PDB entry 2AJB | X-ray diffraction, 2.75 A resolution | chains A and B

== Chain A (and B) ==
Name: Dipeptidyl peptidase 4
Organism: Sus scrofa
Notes: EC 3.4.14.5; fragment: Extracellular domain; chain B of this document is another copy of the same molecule, construct and numbering; everything in this record applies to it too
Reference sequence: P22411 (DPP4_PIG); residue numbers follow UniProt; this construct covers 39-766
Amino-acid sequence (728 residues; numbered 39 to 766; the number before each row is that of its first residue):
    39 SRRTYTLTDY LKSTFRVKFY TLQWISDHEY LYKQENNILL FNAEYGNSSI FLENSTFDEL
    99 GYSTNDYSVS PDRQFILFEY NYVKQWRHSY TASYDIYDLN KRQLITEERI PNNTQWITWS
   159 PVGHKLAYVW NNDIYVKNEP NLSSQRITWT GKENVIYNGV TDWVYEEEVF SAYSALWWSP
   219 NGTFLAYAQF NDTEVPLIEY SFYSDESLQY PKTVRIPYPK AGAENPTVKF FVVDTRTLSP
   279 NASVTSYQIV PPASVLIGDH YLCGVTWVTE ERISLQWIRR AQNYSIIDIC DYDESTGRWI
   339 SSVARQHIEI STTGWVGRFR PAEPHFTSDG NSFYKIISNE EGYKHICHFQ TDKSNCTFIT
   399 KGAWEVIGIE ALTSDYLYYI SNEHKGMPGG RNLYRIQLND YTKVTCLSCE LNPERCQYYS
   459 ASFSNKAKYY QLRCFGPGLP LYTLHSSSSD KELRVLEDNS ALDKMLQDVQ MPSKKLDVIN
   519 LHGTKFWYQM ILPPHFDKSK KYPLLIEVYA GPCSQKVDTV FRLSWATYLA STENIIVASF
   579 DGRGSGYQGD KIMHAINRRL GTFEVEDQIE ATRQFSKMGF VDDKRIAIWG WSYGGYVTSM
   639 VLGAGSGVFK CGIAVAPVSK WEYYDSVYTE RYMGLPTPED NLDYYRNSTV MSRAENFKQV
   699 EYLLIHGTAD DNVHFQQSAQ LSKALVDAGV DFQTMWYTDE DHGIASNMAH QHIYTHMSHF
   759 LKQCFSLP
Swiss-Prot annotation at these positions:
  - active site (Charge relay system): S630, D708, H740
  - glycosylation (N-linked (GlcNAc...) asparagine): N85, N92, N150, N179, N219, N229, N279, N321, N685
Disulfide bonds: C385-C394, C444-C447, C454-C472, C649-C762
Glycans and other covalent adducts: N-acetylglucosamine (NAG) linked to N85, N92, N229, N279, N321, N685; 3-methyl-L-valyl-L-prolyl-L-isoleucine (0QG) linked to S630
Small-molecule neighbours: 3-methyl-L-valyl-L-prolyl-L-isoleucine (0QG): R125, E205, E206, F357, Y547, W629, Y631, V656, W659, Y662, Y666, N710, V711, H740

== Chain A / chain B interface ==
Contacting residue pairs - 111 pairs, chain A then chain B:
  P234(A) - Y248(B)
  L235(A) - Y248(B)
  I236(A) - Y248(B)
  I236(A) - P249(B)
  E237(A) - S239(B)  hydrogen bond (backbone-side chain)
  E237(A) - T251(B)  hydrogen bond
  E237(A) - R253(B)  salt bridge
  Y238(A) - S239(B)
  S239(A) - E237(B)
  S239(A) - Y238(B)
  Y241(A) - F713(B)
  Y241(A) - Q714(B)
  Y241(A) - A717(B)  hydrophobic
  Y241(A) - Q718(B)
  S242(A) - Q718(B)
  S242(A) - K721(B)  hydrogen bond (backbone-side chain)
  D243(A) - Q718(B)
  E244(A) - K658(B)  hydrogen bond (backbone-side chain)
  E244(A) - Y661(B)  hydrogen bond (backbone-side chain)
  E244(A) - M689(B)
  E244(A) - Q718(B)
  L246(A) - Y661(B)
  L246(A) - Q714(B)  hydrogen bond (backbone-side chain)
  Q247(A) - K258(B)
  Q247(A) - A259(B)
  Q247(A) - E660(B)
  Q247(A) - Y661(B)
  Q247(A) - Q714(B)  hydrogen bond (backbone-side chain)
  Y248(A) - P234(B)
  Y248(A) - L235(B)
  Y248(A) - Y256(B)  hydrogen bond (side chain-backbone)
  Y248(A) - P257(B)
  Y248(A) - K258(B)  hydrogen bond (side chain-backbone)
  Y248(A) - A261(B)
  P249(A) - I236(B)
  P249(A) - Q714(B)
  T251(A) - E237(B)  hydrogen bond
  R253(A) - E237(B)  salt bridge
  R253(A) - R253(B)
  Y256(A) - Y248(B)  hydrogen bond (backbone-side chain)
  P257(A) - Y248(B)
  K258(A) - Q247(B)
  K258(A) - Y248(B)  hydrogen bond (backbone-side chain)
  A259(A) - Q247(B)
  K658(A) - E244(B)  hydrogen bond (side chain-backbone)
  K658(A) - S245(B)
  E660(A) - Q247(B)
  Y661(A) - E244(B)  hydrogen bond (side chain-backbone)
  Y661(A) - L246(B)
  M689(A) - E244(B)
  F713(A) - Y241(B)
  F713(A) - W734(B)  hydrophobic
  Q714(A) - Y241(B)
  Q714(A) - L246(B)
  Q714(A) - Q247(B)  hydrogen bond (side chain-backbone)
  Q714(A) - P249(B)
  S716(A) - W734(B)
  A717(A) - Y241(B)  hydrophobic
  A717(A) - W734(B)
  A717(A) - T736(B)  hydrogen bond (backbone-side chain)
  Q718(A) - Y241(B)
  Q718(A) - S242(B)
  Q718(A) - D243(B)
  Q718(A) - E244(B)
  S720(A) - W734(B)  hydrogen bond
  S720(A) - T736(B)  hydrogen bond
  K721(A) - S242(B)  hydrogen bond (side chain-backbone)
  K721(A) - E244(B)
  K721(A) - T736(B)
  K721(A) - D737(B)
  V724(A) - Y735(B)  hydrophobic
  V724(A) - M746(B)
  V724(A) - A747(B)
  V724(A) - H750(B)
  D725(A) - M746(B)
  G727(A) - M746(B)
  V728(A) - H750(B)  hydrogen bond (backbone-side chain)
  D729(A) - H750(B)  salt bridge
  D729(A) - H754(B)  salt bridge
  F730(A) - M733(B)
  F730(A) - H750(B)
  F730(A) - H754(B)
  Q731(A) - Q731(B)
  Q731(A) - M733(B)
  T732(A) - T732(B)  hydrogen bond (side chain-backbone)
  T732(A) - M733(B)
  T732(A) - W734(B)
  M733(A) - F730(B)
  M733(A) - T732(B)
  M733(A) - W734(B)
  W734(A) - F713(B)  hydrophobic
  W734(A) - S716(B)
  W734(A) - S720(B)  hydrogen bond
  W734(A) - T732(B)
  W734(A) - M733(B)
  W734(A) - W734(B)  hydrophobic
  Y735(A) - V724(B)  hydrophobic
  T736(A) - A717(B)  hydrogen bond (side chain-backbone)
  T736(A) - S720(B)  hydrogen bond
  T736(A) - K721(B)
  D737(A) - K721(B)
  M746(A) - V724(B)
  M746(A) - D725(B)
  A747(A) - V724(B)  hydrophobic
  H750(A) - V724(B)
  H750(A) - V728(B)  hydrogen bond (side chain-backbone)
  H750(A) - D729(B)  salt bridge
  H750(A) - F730(B)
  H754(A) - D729(B)  salt bridge
  H754(A) - F730(B)
  H757(A) - D729(B)  salt bridge
Also at the interface, not in a pair above, chain A (53 interface residues in all): S245, A261, T687, L702
Also at the interface, not in a pair above, chain B (53 interface residues in all): T687, L702, G727, H757

== Summary ==
Chain A and chain B each contribute 53 residues to their interface; the contacts include 25 hydrogen bonds and
7 salt bridges. Polar contacts include E237(A)-R253(B), D729(A)-H750(B) and D729(A)-H754(B).
3-methyl-L-valyl-L-prolyl-L-isoleucine is covalently linked to S630(A).
Chain A and chain B are both Dipeptidyl peptidase 4 (Sus scrofa); the structure, Porcine dipeptidyl peptidase
IV (CD26) in complex with the tripeptide tert-butyl-Gly-L-Pro-L-Ile (tBu-GPI), was determined by X-ray
diffraction, deposited together with 2AJ8, 2AJC and 2AJD.
